Entry 8SXI (electron microscopy, 4.50 A resolution (low resolution: residue-level contacts below are approximate; hydrogen-bond / salt-bridge calls are withheld)); this record covers chains I and L of the 12 polymer chains in the assembly.

[Chain I]
Protein: Envelope glycoprotein gp160
From: Human immunodeficiency virus 1
UniProtKB: M4M3Q1 (M4M3Q1_9HIV1); the construct lacks a stretch of the UniProt sequence and is renumbered around it, so the offset changes along the chain: 35-147 = UniProt 31-143; 157-309 = UniProt 144-296; 312-321 = UniProt 297-306; 322-359 = UniProt 308-345; 2 more segments
Sequence (456 residues; each row starts with the number of its first residue; note: 18 numbers in that range are skipped by the numbering (no residue carries them; nothing is unmodelled there)):
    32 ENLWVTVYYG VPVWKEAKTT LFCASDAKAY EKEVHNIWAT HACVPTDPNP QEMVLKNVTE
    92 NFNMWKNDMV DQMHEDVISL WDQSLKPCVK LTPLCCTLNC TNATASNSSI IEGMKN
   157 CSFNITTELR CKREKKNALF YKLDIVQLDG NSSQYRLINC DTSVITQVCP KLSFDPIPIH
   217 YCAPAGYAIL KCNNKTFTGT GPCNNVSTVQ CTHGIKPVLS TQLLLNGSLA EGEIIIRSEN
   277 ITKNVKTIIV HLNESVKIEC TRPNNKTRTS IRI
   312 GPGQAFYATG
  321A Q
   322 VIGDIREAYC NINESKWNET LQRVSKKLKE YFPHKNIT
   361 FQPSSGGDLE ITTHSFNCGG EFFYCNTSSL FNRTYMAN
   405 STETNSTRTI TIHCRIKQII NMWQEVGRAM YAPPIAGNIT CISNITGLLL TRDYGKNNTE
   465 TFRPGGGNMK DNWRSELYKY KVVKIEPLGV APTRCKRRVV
Not modelled in the structure: 405-408
Disulfides: Cys54-Cys74, Cys119-Cys205, Cys126-Cys196, Cys131-Cys157, Cys218-Cys247, Cys228-Cys239, Cys296-Cys331, Cys378-Cys445, Cys385-Cys418
Sequence notes: expression tag (32-34); conflict Ile68 (Val64 in M4M3Q1), Cys127 (Val123 in M4M3Q1), Cys167 (Asp154 in M4M3Q1), Asp197 (Asn184 in M4M3Q1), Val204 (Ala191 in M4M3Q1), Leu208 (Val195 in M4M3Q1), Leu255 (Val242 in M4M3Q1), Lys279 (Asn266 in M4M3Q1), Tyr458 (Gly437 in M4M3Q1), Lys488 (Glu467 in M4M3Q1), Ile489 (Val468 in M4M3Q1), Glu490 (Lys469 in M4M3Q1), Arg498 (Asn477 in M4M3Q1), Cys499 (Ala478 in M4M3Q1), Lys500 (Arg479 in M4M3Q1)

[Chain L]
Protein: b12 Light Chain
From: Human immunodeficiency virus 1
Sequence (108 residues; each row starts with the number of its first residue):
     1 EIVLTQSPGT LSLSPGERAT FSCRSSHS
   28A I
    29 RSRRVAWYQH KPGQAPRLVI HGVSNRASGI SDRFSGSGSG TDFTLTITRV EPEDFALYYC
    89 QVYGASSYTF GQGTKLERK
Disulfides: Cys23-Cys88

[Interface between chain I and chain L]
Pairs across the interface - 11 pairs, chain I then chain L:
  Gln183(I) - Arg29(L)
  Gln183(I) - Ser30(L)
  Gln183(I) - Arg32(L)
  Leu184(I) - Ser95(L)
  Asp185(I) - Ile2(L)
  Asp185(I) - Ser28(L)
  Asp185(I) - Ile28A(L)
  Asn187(I) - His27(L)
  Asn187(I) - Ser28(L)
  Ser188(I) - Arg29(L)
  Ser189(I) - Arg29(L)
Other interface residues (no listed pair), chain I (8 interface residues in all): Gly186, Tyr191
Other interface residues (no listed pair), chain L (10 interface residues in all): Ser26, Ala93

[In short]
The interface between chain I and chain L involves 8 residues on one side and 10 on the other.
Chain I is Envelope glycoprotein gp160 and chain L is b12 Light Chain, both from Human immunodeficiency virus
1; the structure, CH505 Disulfide Stapled SOSIP Bound to b12 Fab, was determined by electron microscopy.
